PDB entry 7TJZ | electron microscopy, 4.40 A resolution (low resolution: residue-level contacts below are approximate; hydrogen-bond / salt-bridge calls are withheld) | chains B and E of the 27 polymer chains in the assembly

== Chain B ==
Name: ATP synthase subunit alpha
From: Saccharomyces cerevisiae
UniProt: P07251 (ATPA_YEAST); residues 1-510 here correspond to UniProt positions 36-545 (UniProt number = residue number + 35)
Chain sequence (510 residues; each row starts with the number of its first residue):
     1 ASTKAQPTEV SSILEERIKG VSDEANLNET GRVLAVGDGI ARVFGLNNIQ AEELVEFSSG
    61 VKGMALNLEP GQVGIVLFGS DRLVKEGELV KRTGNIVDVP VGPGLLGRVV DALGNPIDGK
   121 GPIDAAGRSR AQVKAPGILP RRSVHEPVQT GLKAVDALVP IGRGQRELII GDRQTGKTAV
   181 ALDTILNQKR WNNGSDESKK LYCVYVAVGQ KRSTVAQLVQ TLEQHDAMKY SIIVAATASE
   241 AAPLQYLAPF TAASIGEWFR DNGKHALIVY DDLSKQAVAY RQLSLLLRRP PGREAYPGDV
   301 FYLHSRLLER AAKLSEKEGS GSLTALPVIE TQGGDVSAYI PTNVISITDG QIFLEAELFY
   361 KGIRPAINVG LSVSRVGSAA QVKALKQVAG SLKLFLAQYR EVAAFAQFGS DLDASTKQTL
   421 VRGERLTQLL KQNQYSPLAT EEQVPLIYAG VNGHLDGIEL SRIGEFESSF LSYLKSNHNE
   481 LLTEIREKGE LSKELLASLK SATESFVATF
Not modelled in the structure: 1-2, 408-409, 510
Curated features (UniProtKB/Swiss-Prot):
  - binding site (ATP): Gly-171 to Thr-178
  - site: Ser-372 (Required for activity)
  - modified residue (Phosphoserine): Ser-22, Ser-143

== Chain E ==
Name: ATP synthase subunit beta
From: Saccharomyces cerevisiae
Notes: EC 7.1.2.2
UniProt: P00830 (ATPB_YEAST); residues 1-478 here correspond to UniProt positions 34-511 (UniProt number = residue number + 33)
Chain sequence (478 residues; numbered 1 to 478; the number before each row is that of its first residue):
     1 ASAAQSTPIT GKVTAVIGAI VDVHFEQSEL PAILNALEIK TPQGKLVLEV AQHLGENTVR
    61 TIAMDGTEGL VRGEKVLDTG GPISVPVGRE TLGRIINVIG EPIDERGPIK SKLRKPIHAD
   121 PPSFAEQSTS AEILETGIKV VDLLAPYARG GKIGLFGGAG VGKTVFIQEL INNIAKAHGG
   181 FSVFTGVGER TREGNDLYRE MKETGVINLE GESKVALVFG QMNEPPGARA RVALTGLTIA
   241 EYFRDEEGQD VLLFIDNIFR FTQAGSEVSA LLGRIPSAVG YQPTLATDMG LLQERITTTK
   301 KGSVTSVQAV YVPADDLTDP APATTFAHLD ATTVLSRGIS ELGIYPAVDP LDSKSRLLDA
   361 AVVGQEHYDV ASKVQETLQT YKSLQDIIAI LGMDELSEQD KLTVERARKI QRFLSQPFAV
   421 AEVFTGIPGK LVRLKDTVAS FKAVLEGKYD NIPEHAFYMV GGIEDVVAKA EKLAAEAN
Not modelled in the structure: 1-7, 476-478
Curated features (UniProtKB/Swiss-Prot):
  - binding site (ATP): Gly-157 to Thr-164
  - modified residue: Thr-79 (Phosphothreonine), Thr-204 (Phosphothreonine), Ser-340 (Phosphoserine)

== Chain B / chain E interface ==
Residue-residue contacts (7; chain B residue first):
  Ala-35(B) / His-53(E)
  Val-36(B) / His-53(E)
  Arg-82(B) / Ile-33(E)
  Ile-117(B) / Ala-125(E)
  Ala-216(B) / Thr-129(E)
  Gln-217(B) / Thr-129(E)
  Gln-282(B) / Pro-283(E)
Other interface residues (no listed pair), chain B (8 interface residues in all): Ala-238
Other interface residues (no listed pair), chain E (9 interface residues in all): Gln-52, Gly-55, Phe-124, Gly-290

== Summary ==
8 residues of chain B and 9 residues of chain E are in contact. Curated annotation (UniProt) lists 8
ATP-binding residues on chain B; 8 ATP-binding residues on chain E.
Chain B is ATP synthase subunit alpha and chain E is ATP synthase subunit beta, both from Saccharomyces
cerevisiae; the structure, Yeast ATP synthase State 1catalytic(b) without exogenous ATP backbone model, was
determined by electron microscopy together with 7TJS, 7TJT, 7TJU, 7TJV, 7TJW, 7TJX and 30 further entries from
the same study.
